8WID - chains a and o of the 23 polymer chains in the assembly; structure by electron microscopy, 3.50 A resolution.

[Chain a]
Molecule: 16S rRNA
From: Mycolicibacterium smegmatis MC2 155
Sequence (1516 nucleotides; each row starts with the number of its first residue):
     7 UUUGGAGAGUUUGAUCCUGGCUCAGGACGAACGCUGGCGGCGUGCUUAAC
    57 ACAUGCAAGUCGAACGGAAAGGCCCUUUCGGGGGUACUCGAGUGGCGAAC
   107 GGGUGAGUAACACGUGGGUGAUCUGCCCUGCACUUUGGGAUAAGCCUGGG
   157 AAACUGGGUCUAAUACCGAAUACACCCUGCUGGUCGCAUGGCCUGGUAGG
   207 GGAAAGCUUUUGCGGUGUGGGAUGGGCCCGCGGCCUAUCAGCUUGUUGGU
   257 GGGGUGAUGGCCUACCAAGGCGACGACGGGUAGCCGGCCUGAGAGGGUGA
   307 CCGGCCACACUGGGACUGAGAUACGGCCCAGACUCCUACGGGAGGCAGCA
   357 GUGGGGAAUAUUGCACAAUGGGCGCAAGCCUGAUGCAGCGACGCCGCGUG
   407 AGGGAUGACGGCCUUCGGGUUGUAAACCUCUUUCAGCACAGACGAAGCGC
   457 AAGUGACGGUAUGUGCAGAAGAAGGACCGGCCAACUACGUGCCAGCAGCC
   507 GCGGUAAUACGUAGGGUCCGAGCGUUGUCCGGAAUUACUGGGCGUAAAGA
   557 GCUCGUAGGUGGUUUGUCGCGUUGUUCGUGAAAACUCACAGCUUAACUGU
   607 GGGCGUGCGGGCGAUACGGGCAGACUAGAGUACUGCAGGGGAGACUGGAA
   657 UUCCUGGUGUAGCGGUGGAAUGCGCAGAUAUCAGGAGGAACACCGGUGGC
   707 GAAGGCGGGUCUCUGGGCAGUAACUGACGCUGAGGAGCGAAAGCGUGGGG
   757 AGCGAACAGGAUUAGAUACCCUGGUAGUCCACGCCGUAAACGGUGGGUAC
   807 UAGGUGUGGGUUUCCUUCCUUGGGAUCCGUGCCGUAGCUAACGCAUUAAG
   857 UACCCCGCCUGGGGAGUACGGCCGCAAGGCUAAAACUCAAAGGAAUUGAC
   907 GGGGGCCCGCACAAGCGGCGGAGCAUGUGGAUUAAUUCGAUGCAACGCGA
   957 AGAACCUUACCUGGGUUUGACAUGCACAGGACGCCGGCAGAGAUGUCGGU
  1007 UCCCUUGUGGCCUGUGUGCAGGUGGUGCAUGGCUGUCGUCAGCUCGUGUC
  1057 GUGAGAUGUUGGGUUAAGUCCCGCAACGAGCGCAACCCUUGUCUCAUGUU
  1107 GCCAGCACGUUAUGGUGGGGACUCGUGAGAGACUGCCGGGGUCAACUCGG
  1157 AGGAAGGUGGGGAUGACGUCAAGUCAUCAUGCCCCUUAUGUCCAGGGCUU
  1207 CACACAUGCUACAAUGGCCGGUACAAAGGGCUGCGAUGCCGUGAGGUGGA
  1257 GCGAAUCCUUUCAAAGCCGGUCUCAGUUCGGAUCGGGGUCUGCAACUCGA
  1307 CCCCGUGAAGUCGGAGUCGCUAGUAAUCGCAGAUCAGCAACGCUGCGGUG
  1357 AAUACGUUCCCGGGCCUUGUACACACCGCCCGUCACGUCAUGAAAGUCGG
  1407 UAACACCCGAAGCCGGUGGCCUAACCCUUGUGGAGGGAGCCGUCGAAGGU
  1457 GGGAUCGGCGAUUGGGACGAAGUCGUAACAAGGUAGCCGUACCGGAAGGU
  1507 GCGGCUGGAUCACCUC
Disordered / not traced: 7

[Chain o]
Molecule: 30S ribosomal protein S14A
From: Mycolicibacterium smegmatis MC2 155
UniProt: A0R550 (RS14_MYCS2); residue numbers follow UniProt; this construct covers 1-101
Sequence (101 residues; each row starts with the number of its first residue):
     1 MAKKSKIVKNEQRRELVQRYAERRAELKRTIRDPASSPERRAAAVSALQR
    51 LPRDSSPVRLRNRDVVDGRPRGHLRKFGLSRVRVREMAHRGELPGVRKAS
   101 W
Disordered / not traced: 1

[How chain a and chain o interact]
Residue-residue contacts (85):
  G955(a) - Arg69(o)  hydrogen bond to the phosphate
  G955(a) - Arg81(o)  hydrogen bond to the phosphate
  A956(a) - Arg69(o)  salt bridge to the phosphate
  A956(a) - Arg71(o)  hydrogen bond to the base
  A956(a) - Gly72(o)  phosphate contact
  A956(a) - Arg81(o)  salt bridge to the phosphate
  A957(a) - Gly72(o)  sugar contact
  G958(a) - Arg71(o)  phosphate contact
  G958(a) - Gly72(o)  phosphate contact
  A959(a) - Arg61(o)  salt bridge to the phosphate
  A959(a) - Arg71(o)  salt bridge to the phosphate
  C961(a) - Val58(o)  hydrogen bond to the base
  C961(a) - Arg59(o)  hydrogen bond to the base
  C962(a) - Arg13(o)  hydrogen bond to the sugar
  C962(a) - Arg59(o)  base contact
  C962(a) - Leu60(o)  base contact
  U963(a) - Lys6(o)  salt bridge to the phosphate
  U963(a) - Arg61(o)  hydrogen bond to the sugar
  U963(a) - Arg63(o)  hydrogen bond to the phosphate
  U964(a) - Lys6(o)  sugar contact
  U964(a) - Arg63(o)  salt bridge to the phosphate
  U964(a) - Pro70(o)  phosphate contact
  U964(a) - Arg71(o)  base contact
  A965(a) - Lys6(o)  salt bridge to the phosphate
  A976(a) - Ser5(o)  base contact
  A976(a) - Gln12(o)  hydrogen bond to the sugar
  C977(a) - Lys4(o)  base contact
  C977(a) - Val8(o)  sugar contact
  C991(a) - Arg19(o)  salt bridge to the phosphate
  C991(a) - Tyr20(o)  phosphate contact
  G992(a) - Arg24(o)  salt bridge to the phosphate
  G998(a) - Arg50(o)  salt bridge to the phosphate
  G1027(a) - Lys4(o)  salt bridge to the phosphate
  G1028(a) - Lys3(o)  phosphate contact
  G1028(a) - Lys4(o)  hydrogen bond to the phosphate
  G1028(a) - Ser5(o)  phosphate contact
  U1029(a) - Ala2(o)  base contact
  U1029(a) - Lys3(o)  sugar contact
  C1039(a) - Arg85(o)  hydrogen bond to the phosphate
  U1040(a) - Arg85(o)  salt bridge to the phosphate
  C1094(a) - Ser100(o)  hydrogen bond to the sugar
  U1095(a) - Ser100(o)  sugar contact
  U1095(a) - Trp101(o)  hydrogen bond to the sugar
  G1167(a) - Trp101(o)  hydrogen bond to the base
  G1168(a) - Ser100(o)  hydrogen bond to the base
  G1168(a) - Trp101(o)  sugar contact
  A1169(a) - Lys98(o)  hydrogen bond to the phosphate
  A1169(a) - Ala99(o)  sugar contact
  A1169(a) - Ser100(o)  hydrogen bond to the sugar
  U1170(a) - Lys98(o)  salt bridge to the phosphate
  U1183(a) - Asp67(o)  hydrogen bond to the sugar
  U1183(a) - Arg69(o)  hydrogen bond to the sugar
  U1183(a) - Val82(o)  base contact
  U1183(a) - Arg83(o)  hydrogen bond to the base
  C1184(a) - Ala2(o)  hydrogen bond to the phosphate
  C1184(a) - Asp67(o)  sugar contact
  C1184(a) - Arg83(o)  hydrogen bond to the sugar
  U1197(a) - Lys3(o)  salt bridge to the phosphate
  U1197(a) - Ser5(o)  hydrogen bond to the phosphate
  C1198(a) - Ser5(o)  phosphate contact
  C1198(a) - Lys9(o)  hydrogen bond to the phosphate
  C1199(a) - Lys9(o)  salt bridge to the phosphate
  A1200(a) - Arg53(o)  salt bridge to the phosphate
  A1200(a) - Arg59(o)  salt bridge to the phosphate
  G1201(a) - Arg53(o)  salt bridge to the phosphate
  G1298(a) - Arg29(o)  salt bridge to the phosphate
  G1298(a) - Val58(o)  sugar contact
  C1299(a) - Arg29(o)  salt bridge to the phosphate
  C1299(a) - Arg32(o)  phosphate contact
  C1299(a) - Leu48(o)  sugar contact
  C1299(a) - Gln49(o)  sugar contact
  C1299(a) - Arg53(o)  hydrogen bond to the base
  C1299(a) - Ser56(o)  phosphate contact
  C1299(a) - Val58(o)  base contact
  C1299(a) - Arg59(o)  base contact
  A1300(a) - Arg32(o)  salt bridge to the phosphate
  A1300(a) - Val58(o)  base contact
  U1340(a) - His73(o)  sugar contact
  U1340(a) - Arg75(o)  hydrogen bond to the phosphate
  C1341(a) - Asn62(o)  phosphate contact
  C1341(a) - Arg75(o)  salt bridge to the phosphate
  A1342(a) - Val58(o)  base contact
  A1342(a) - Arg75(o)  salt bridge to the phosphate
  G1351(a) - Trp101(o)  phosphate contact
  C1352(a) - Trp101(o)  hydrogen bond to the phosphate
Other interface residues (no listed pair), chain a (47 interface residues in all): C990, A995, G996, A1026, U1253, A1339
Other interface residues (no listed pair), chain o (43 interface residues in all): Asp33, Pro57, Leu74

[In short]
47 residues of chain a and 43 residues of chain o are in contact; the contacts include 27 hydrogen bonds and
23 salt bridges. Polar pairs include A956(a)-Arg71(o), C961(a)-Val58(o) and C961(a)-Arg59(o).
Here chain a is 16S rRNA and chain o is 30S ribosomal protein S14A, both from Mycolicibacterium smegmatis MC2
155. Entry 8WID (Cryo- EM structure of Mycobacterium smegmatis 30S ribosomal subunit (body 2) of 70S ribosome,
E- tRNA ...) was determined by electron microscopy (same publication as 8WHX, 8WHY, 8WI7, 8WI8, 8WI9, 8WIB,
8WIC and 8WIF).
